Entry 5H9N (X-ray diffraction, 1.28 A resolution); this record covers chain A.

Chain A:
Protein: Lipocalin AI-4
From: Rhodnius prolixus
Reference sequence: Q7YT09 (Q7YT09_RHOPR); residues 1-156 here correspond to UniProt positions 18-173 (UniProt number = residue number + 17)
Chain sequence (156 residues; numbered 1 to 156; the number before each row is that of its first residue):
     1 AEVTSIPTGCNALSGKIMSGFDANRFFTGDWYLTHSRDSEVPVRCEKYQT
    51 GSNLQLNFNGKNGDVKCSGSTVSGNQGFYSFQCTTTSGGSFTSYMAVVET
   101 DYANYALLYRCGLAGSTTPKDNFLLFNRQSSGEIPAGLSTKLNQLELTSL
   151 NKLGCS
Not modelled in the structure: 1-2
Differences from the reference sequence: engineered mutation Ala114 (Tyr131 in Q7YT09)
Disulfides: Cys10-Cys111, Cys45-Cys155, Cys67-Cys83
Small-molecule neighbours: Leukotriene C4 (LTX; (5S,6R,7E,9E,11Z,14Z)-6-[(2R)-2-[[(4S)-4-azanyl-5-oxidanyl-5-oxidanylidene-pentanoyl]amino]-3-( 2-hydroxy-2-oxoethylamino)-3-oxidanylidene-propyl]sulfanyl-5-oxidanyl-icosa-7,9,11,14-tetraenoic acid): Phe26, Trp31, Glu40, Tyr48, Leu56, Phe58, Gly60, Lys61, Val65, Cys67, Phe81, Cys83, Thr85, Phe91, Ser93, Met95, Leu108, Arg110, Leu113, Ala114, Gly115, Lys120, Asp121, Asn122, Leu124, Phe126

Summary:
Bound to chain A: Leukotriene C4.
Chain A is Lipocalin AI-4 (Rhodnius prolixus); the structure, Crystal structure of LTBP1 Y114A mutant in
complex with leukotriene C4, was determined by X-ray diffraction, deposited together with 5H9K, 5H9L, 5HA0 and
5HAE.
